PDB entry 9BPB | electron microscopy, 2.57 A resolution | chains a and c of the 42 polymer chains in the assembly

Chain a:
Name: Cytochrome c oxidase subunit 1
Source organism: Saccharomyces cerevisiae W303
Notes: EC 7.1.1.9
Reference sequence: P00401 (COX1_YEAST); residues 1-534 here = UniProt positions 1-534
Chain sequence (534 residues; each row starts with the number of its first residue):
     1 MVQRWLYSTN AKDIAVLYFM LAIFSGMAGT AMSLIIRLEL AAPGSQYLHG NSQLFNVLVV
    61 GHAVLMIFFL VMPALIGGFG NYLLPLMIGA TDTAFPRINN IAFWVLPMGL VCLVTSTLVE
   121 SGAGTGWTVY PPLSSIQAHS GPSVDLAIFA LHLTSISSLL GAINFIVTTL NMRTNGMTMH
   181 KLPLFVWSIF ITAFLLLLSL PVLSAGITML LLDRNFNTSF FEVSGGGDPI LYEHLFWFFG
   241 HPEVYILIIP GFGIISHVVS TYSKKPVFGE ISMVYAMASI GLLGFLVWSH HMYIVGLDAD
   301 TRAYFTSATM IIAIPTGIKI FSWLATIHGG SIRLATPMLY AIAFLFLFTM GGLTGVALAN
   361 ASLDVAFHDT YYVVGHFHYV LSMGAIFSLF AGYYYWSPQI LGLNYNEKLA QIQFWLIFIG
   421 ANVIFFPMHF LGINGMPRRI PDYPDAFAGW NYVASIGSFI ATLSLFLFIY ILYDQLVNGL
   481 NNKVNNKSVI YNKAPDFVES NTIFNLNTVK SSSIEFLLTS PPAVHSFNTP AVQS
Curated features (UniProtKB/Swiss-Prot):
  - binding site (Ca(2+)): Glu39, Ala42, Gly44, Pro441
  - binding site (Fe(II)-heme a): His62, His378
  - binding site (Cu cation): His241, His290, His291
  - binding site (O2): Tyr245
  - binding site (Mg(2+)): His368, Asp369
  - binding site (heme a3): His376
  - cross-link: His241 to Tyr245 (1'-histidyl-3'-tyrosine (His-Tyr))
Ion coordination: Ca2+: Glu39, Ala42, Gly44; heme a Fe near His62 (its only coordinating residue here); Cu ion: His241, His291
Ligand contacts:
  - cardiolipin (CN3; (2R,5S,11R,14R)-5,8,11-trihydroxy-2-(nonanoyloxy)-5,11-dioxido-16-oxo-14-[(propanoyloxy)methyl]-4,6,10,12,15-pentaoxa-5,11-diphosphanonadec-1-yl undecanoate): Asn406, Lys408, Phe466, Leu467, Tyr470, Lys487
  - heme a (HEA), molecule 1: Gly26, Thr30, Ser33, Ile36, Arg37, Phe55, Val59, His62, Ala63, Met66, Ile67, Leu70, Val71, Gly126, Trp127, Tyr371, Val374, Phe377, His378, Leu381, Ser382, Ile386, Leu389, Phe390, Ile417, Ile424, Phe425, Met428, Arg438, Arg439, Ile440, Ser458, Ala461, Leu465, Phe468
  - heme a (HEA), molecule 2: Trp127, Trp237, Val244, Tyr245, Ile248, His290, His291, Thr309, Ile312, Ala313, Thr316, Gly317, Ile320, Phe321, Phe348, Thr349, Gly352, Leu353, Gly355, Val356, Leu358, Ala359, Asp364, His368, Val373, His376, Phe377, Val380, Leu381, Arg438
  - 1,2-diacyl-sn-glycero-3-phoshocholine (PCF), molecule 1: Ser204, Ala205, Thr208, Leu212, Phe216
  - 1,2-diacyl-sn-glycero-3-phoshocholine (PCF), molecule 2: Val423, Tyr452, Val453, Ile456
  - phosphatidylethanolamine (PTY), molecule 1: Ala94, Phe95, Pro96, Arg97, Ile98, Leu160
  - phosphatidylethanolamine (PTY), molecule 2: Phe268, Phe321, Leu324, Ala325, His328
  - phosphatidylethanolamine (PTY), molecule 3: Thr354, Phe426, His429, Phe430, Trp450

Chain c:
Name: Cytochrome c oxidase subunit 3
Source organism: Saccharomyces cerevisiae W303
Notes: EC 7.1.1.9
Reference sequence: P00420 (COX3_YEAST); residues 1-269 here = UniProt positions 1-269
Chain sequence (269 residues; row label = number of the first residue in the row):
     1 MTHLERSRHQ QHPFHMVMPS PWPIVVSFAL LSLALSTALT MHGYIGNMNM VYLALFVLLT
    61 SSILWFRDIV AEATYLGDHT MAVRKGINLG FLMFVLSEVL IFAGLFWAYF HSAMSPDVTL
   121 GACWPPVGIE AVQPTELPLL NTIILLSSGA TVTYSHHALI AGNRNKALSG LLITFWLIVI
   181 FVTCQYIEYT NAAFTISDGV YGSVFYAGTG LHFLHMVMLA AMLGVNYWRM RNYHLTAGHH
   241 VGYETTIIYT HVLDVIWLFL YVVFYWWGV
Curated features (UniProtKB/Swiss-Prot):
  - natural variant: Val263 (V263T: In strain: D273-10B/A48)
Ligand contacts:
  - 1,2-diacyl-sn-glycero-3-phoshocholine (PCF): Ile101, Leu105, Tyr189, Thr190, Asn191, Ala192, Ala193, Phe194, Thr195, Ile196, Tyr206, Ala207, Gly210, Leu211, Leu214
  - phosphatidylethanolamine (PTY), molecule 1: His15, Val26, Ser62, Trp65, Phe66, Ile69, Glu72, His79, Gly90, Phe91, Phe94
  - phosphatidylethanolamine (PTY), molecule 2: Leu59, Ser62, Phe66, Ile69, Val70, Ala73, Thr74, His79, Ile87, Phe91, Phe94, Met218, Met222, Val225, Arg229, His234, Leu235, Thr236, His239, His240, Val241, Gly242, Thr245

Chain a / chain c interface:
Residue-residue contacts - 80 pairs, chain a then chain c:
  Leu6(a) with Ile24(c), hydrophobic
  Tyr7(a) with Pro19(c); Ser20(c); Pro21(c)
  Thr9(a) with Val17(c); Met18(c); Pro19(c)
  Thr91(a) with His12(c); Met16(c)
  Phe95(a) with Gly86(c)
  Pro96(a) with Val17(c), hydrophobic
  Arg97(a) with Val17(c); Pro23(c); Trp65(c); Ile69(c); Glu72(c), salt bridge
  Ile98(a) with Trp65(c), hydrophobic
  Asn100(a) with Pro23(c)
  Ile101(a) with Pro23(c); Val26(c), hydrophobic; Ser27(c); Trp65(c), hydrophobic
  Trp104(a) with Ile24(c), hydrophobic; Ser27(c)
  Val105(a) with Ser27(c)
  Met108(a) with Ser27(c); Leu31(c), hydrophobic
  Cys112(a) with Leu31(c), hydrophobic
  Gly141(a) with His42(c)
  Pro142(a) with Ala38(c); His42(c)
  Asp145(a) with His42(c), salt bridge
  Leu146(a) with Leu35(c), hydrophobic; Ala38(c), hydrophobic
  Phe149(a) with Ala34(c)
  Val167(a) with Gly86(c); Gly90(c)
  Leu170(a) with Leu89(c), hydrophobic
  Asn171(a) with Phe14(c); Ala82(c); Gly86(c)
  Met172(a) with Phe14(c), hydrophobic
  Leu197(a) with Met93(c), hydrophobic
  Leu198(a) with Leu100(c), hydrophobic
  Pro201(a) with Ser97(c); Leu100(c), hydrophobic; Ile101(c), hydrophobic
  Met209(a) with Gly104(c); Leu105(c), hydrophobic; Ala108(c), hydrophobic
  Asn215(a) with Met41(c), hydrogen bond
  Phe216(a) with Met41(c), hydrophobic
  Asn217(a) with Ile196(c); Ser197(c)
  Thr218(a) with Ile196(c); Ser203(c)
  Ser219(a) with Gly199(c); Val200(c); Ser203(c), hydrogen bond (backbone-side chain)
  Phe220(a) with Ser203(c); Ala207(c), hydrophobic
  Val223(a) with Thr119(c)
  Gly225(a) with Thr119(c); Leu120(c); Gly199(c); Val200(c), hydrogen bond (backbone-backbone)
  Gly226(a) with Asp117(c); Thr119(c), hydrogen bond (backbone-side chain)
  Gly227(a) with Asp117(c)
  Asp228(a) with His111(c), salt bridge
  Leu231(a) with Ala108(c), hydrophobic; His111(c)
  His234(a) with Trp107(c)
  Leu235(a) with Trp107(c), hydrophobic
  Phe238(a) with Trp107(c), hydrophobic
  His525(a) with His12(c); Met16(c)
  Phe527(a) with His12(c)
  Asn528(a) with Gln11(c); His12(c)
Interface residues without a listed pair, chain a (58 interface residues in all): Gln3, Asp92, Thr115, Glu120, Ile136, Ser140, Leu159, Ile163, Ile166, Phe194, Val202, Trp288, Pro530
Interface residues without a listed pair, chain c (55 interface residues in all): His15, Phe28, Thr37, Tyr44, Asp68, Lys85, Ile87, Phe94, Leu96, Ser112, Val204

Overview:
58 residues of chain a and 55 residues of chain c are in contact; the contacts include 4 hydrogen bonds and 3
salt bridges. Polar pairs include Arg97(a)-Glu72(c), Asp145(a)-His42(c) and Asp228(a)-His111(c).
Chain a is Cytochrome c oxidase subunit 1 and chain c is Cytochrome c oxidase subunit 3, both from
Saccharomyces cerevisiae W303; the structure, Tethered respiratory III2IV2 supercomplex from Saccharomyces
cerevisiae, was determined by electron microscopy.
